PDB entry 2ATQ | X-ray diffraction, 3.20 A resolution | chains A and B

Chain A:
Molecule: DNA polymerase
Source organism: Enterobacteria phage RB69
Notes: EC 2.7.7.7
UniProtKB: Q38087 (DPOL_BPR69); residues 1-903 here = UniProt positions 1-903
Sequence (903 residues; each row starts with the number of its first residue):
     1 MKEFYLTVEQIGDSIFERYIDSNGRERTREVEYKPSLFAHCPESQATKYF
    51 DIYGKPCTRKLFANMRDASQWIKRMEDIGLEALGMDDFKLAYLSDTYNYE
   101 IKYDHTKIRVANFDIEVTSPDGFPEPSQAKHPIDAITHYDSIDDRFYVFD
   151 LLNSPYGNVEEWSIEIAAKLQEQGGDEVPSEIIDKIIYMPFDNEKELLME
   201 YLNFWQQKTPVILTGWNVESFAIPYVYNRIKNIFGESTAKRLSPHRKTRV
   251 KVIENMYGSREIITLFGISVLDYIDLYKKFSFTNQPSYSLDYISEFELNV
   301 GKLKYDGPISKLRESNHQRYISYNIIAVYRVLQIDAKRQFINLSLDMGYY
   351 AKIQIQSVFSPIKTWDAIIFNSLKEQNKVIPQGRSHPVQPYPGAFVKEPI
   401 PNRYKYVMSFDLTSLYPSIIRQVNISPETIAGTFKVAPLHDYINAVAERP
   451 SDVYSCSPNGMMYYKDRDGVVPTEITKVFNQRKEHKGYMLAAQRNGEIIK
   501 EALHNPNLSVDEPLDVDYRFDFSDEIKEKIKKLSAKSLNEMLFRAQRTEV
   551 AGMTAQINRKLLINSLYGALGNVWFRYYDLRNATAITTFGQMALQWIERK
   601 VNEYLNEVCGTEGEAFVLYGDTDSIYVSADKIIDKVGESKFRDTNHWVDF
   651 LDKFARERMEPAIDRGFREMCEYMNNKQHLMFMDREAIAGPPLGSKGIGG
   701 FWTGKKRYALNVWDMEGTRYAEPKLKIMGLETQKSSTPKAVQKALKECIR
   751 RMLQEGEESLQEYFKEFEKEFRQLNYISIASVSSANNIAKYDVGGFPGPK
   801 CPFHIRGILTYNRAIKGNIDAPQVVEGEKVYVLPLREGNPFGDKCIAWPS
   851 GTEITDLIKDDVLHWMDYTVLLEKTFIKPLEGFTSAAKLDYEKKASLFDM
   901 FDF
Disordered / not traced: 791-848
Construct notes: engineered mutation Ala222 (Asp in Q38087), Ala327 (Asp in Q38087)
Small-molecule neighbours: GDP (guanosine-5'-diphosphate): Tyr33, Ser36, Phe38, Lys48, Tyr49, Arg59, Gly84, Met85, Ala91, Asp95, Phe370, Lys374, Asn377, Lys378, Val379, Ile380
UniProt features mapped onto this chain:
  - region: Thr248 to Thr264 (Beta hairpin), Lys705 to Tyr708 (Binding of DNA in B-conformation), Leu897 to Phe903 (Interaction with the polymerase clamp)
  - binding site (Mg(2+)): Asp114, Glu116, Asp411, Leu412, Asp623
  - binding site (substrate): Ser414 to Tyr416, Arg482, Lys560
  - site: Asp621 (Optimization of metal coordination by the polymerase active site), Lys706 (Optimization of metal coordination by the polymerase active site), Asp714 (Essential for viral replication)
  - mutagenesis: Leu415 (L415A/G: Decreases base selectivity by several hundred fold; L415G/F: Increased misinsertion, increased mismatch extension and inefficient proofreading; L415M: No effect on base selectivity), Leu561 (L561A: No effect on the ability to recognize damaged DNA. Increase in probability of nucleotide incorporation), Ser565 (S565G: Increased incorporation efficiency of correct dNMPs; when associated with A-567), Tyr567 (Y567A: Inserts both dCMP and dAMP opposite 8-oxoG rapidly and with equal efficiency. 100-fold increase of dAMP and dGMP when situated opposite guanidinohydantoin ...), Asp621 (D621A: Drastic decrease in the efficiency of incorporation of dGMP), Lys706 (K706A: Almost complete loss of polymerase activity), Asp714 (D714A: Complete loss of viral replication)

Chain B:
Molecule: gp32
Source organism: Enterobacteria phage RB69
Notes: fragment: RB69 single-stranded DNA binding protein
UniProtKB: Q7Y265 (Q7Y265_BPR69); residues 21-253 here = UniProt positions 21-253
Sequence (234 residues; each row starts with the number of its first residue):
    20 MKGFSSEDKGEWKLKLDASGNGQAVIRFLPAKTDDALPFAILVNHGFKKN
    70 GKWYIETCSSTHGDYDSCPVCQYISKNDLYNTNKTEYSQLKRKTSYWANI
   120 LVVKDPQAPDNEGKVFKYRFGKKIWDKINAMIAVDTEMGETPVDVTCPWE
   170 GANFVLKVKQVSGFSNYDESKFLNQSAIPNIDDESFQKELFEQMVDLSEM
   220 TSKDKFKSFEELNTKFNQVLGTAALGGAAAAAAS
Disordered / not traced: 20-31, 242-253
Construct notes: initiating methionine (20)
Bound ions: Zn2+: His64, Cys77, Cys87, Cys90

Chain A / chain B interface:
Chain A residues in contact with chain B, 1 residues: Met1
Chain B residues in contact with chain A, 1 residues: Lys95

In short:
Chain A and chain B each contribute 1 residues to their interface. Bound to chain A: GDP. His64(B), Cys77(B),
Cys87(B) and Cys90(B) coordinate Zn2+. Curated annotation (UniProt) lists 5 Mg2+-binding residues, 5
substrate-binding residues and 7 mutagenesis sites on chain A.
Here chain A is DNA polymerase and chain B is gp32, both from Enterobacteria phage RB69. Entry 2ATQ (RB69
single-stranded DNA binding protein-DNA polymerase fusion) was determined by X-ray diffraction, deposited
together with 2A1K.
